PDB entry 1BVO | X-ray diffraction, 2.70 A resolution | chains D and A of the 3 polymer chains in the assembly

== Chain D ==
Molecule: 15-nt DNA strand
Sequence (15 nucleotides; numbered 1 to 15; the number before each row is that of its first residue):
     1 CTGGGAATTTCCCAG

== Chain A ==
Name: Transcription factor GAMBIF1
Organism: Anopheles gambiae
Notes: fragment: specificity domain
UniProt: Q17034 (Q17034_ANOGA); residues 48-222 here = UniProt positions 48-222
Chain sequence (175 residues; numbered 48 to 222; the number before each row is that of its first residue):
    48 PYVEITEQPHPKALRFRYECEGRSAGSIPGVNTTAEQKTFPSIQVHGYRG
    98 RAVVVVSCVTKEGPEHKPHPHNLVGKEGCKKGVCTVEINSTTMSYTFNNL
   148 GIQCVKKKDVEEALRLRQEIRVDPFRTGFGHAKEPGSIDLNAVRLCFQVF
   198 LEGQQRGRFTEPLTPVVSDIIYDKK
Cystine bridges: Cys126-Cys131
Reported in the primary citation:
  - binding site for the 15-nt DNA strand (chain D): Arg62, Arg64, Tyr65, Cys67, Glu68, Arg70, Lys153 to Lys155, Lys221, Lys222
  - contacts within the chain: Arg64-Glu68
  - specificity-determining residues: Arg70
  - binding site for the 15-nt DNA strand: Glu68

== Interface between chain D and chain A ==
Residue-residue contacts - 13 pairs, chain D then chain A:
  DT2(D) with Arg70(A), base contact; Ser71(A), hydrogen bond to the phosphate
  DG3(D) with Arg64(A), base contact; Arg70(A), hydrogen bond to the base
  DG4(D) with Arg62(A), base contact; Arg64(A), hydrogen bond to the base; Arg70(A), hydrogen bond to the base; Lys221(A), salt bridge to the phosphate
  DG5(D) with Arg62(A), hydrogen bond to the base; Lys222(A), hydrogen bond to the base
  DA6(D) with Lys222(A), hydrogen bond to the base
  DT10(D) with Lys155(A), phosphate contact
  DC11(D) with Lys155(A), salt bridge to the phosphate
Also at the interface, not in a pair above, chain A (9 interface residues in all): Glu68, Gly73

== Summary ==
The interface between chain D and chain A involves 7 residues on one side and 9 on the other; the contacts
include 7 hydrogen bonds and 2 salt bridges. Polar contacts include DG3(D)-Arg70(A), DG4(D)-Arg64(A) and
DG4(D)-Arg70(A). From the paper: a binding site for the 15-nt DNA strand (chain D) at Arg62(A), Arg64(A) and
Tyr65(A) among others; a binding site for the 15-nt DNA strand at Glu68(A).
Here chain D is a 15-nt DNA strand and chain A is Transcription factor GAMBIF1 (Anopheles gambiae). Entry 1BVO
(Dorsal homologue GAMBIF1 bound to DNA) was determined by X-ray diffraction.
